Entry 5IWW (X-ray diffraction, 2.65 A resolution); this record covers chains A and D of the 4 polymer chains in the assembly.

== Chain A ==
Name: Multiple organellar RNA editing factor 9, chloroplastic
Source organism: Arabidopsis thaliana
UniProt: Q9LPZ1 (MORF9_ARATH); residues 75-196 here = UniProt positions 75-196
Sequence (133 residues; row label = number of the first residue in the row):
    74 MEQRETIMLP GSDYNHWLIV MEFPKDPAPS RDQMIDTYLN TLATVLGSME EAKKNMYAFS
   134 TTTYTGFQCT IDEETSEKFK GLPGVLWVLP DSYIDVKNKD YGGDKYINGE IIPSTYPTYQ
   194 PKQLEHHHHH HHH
Unresolved in the structure: 74-78, 189-206
Sequence notes: initiating methionine (74); engineered mutation Ser-85 (Cys in Q9LPZ1), Ser-187 (Cys in Q9LPZ1); expression tag (197-206)

== Chain D ==
Name: PLS9-ppr
Sequence (347 residues; each row starts with the number of its first residue):
     1 HMELFAELRR QGVAPTVVTY NTLIDGLCKA GKLDEALKLF EEMVEKGIKP DEFTFSSVLK
    61 ACARLGALEL GKQIHGYVIK SGFEGNVVVY NALIDMYSKC GLLEEARKVF DEMPEKDVVT
   121 YNTLIDGLCK AGKLDEALKL FEEMVEKGIK PDEFTFSSVL KACARLGALE LGKQIHGYVI
   181 KSGFESNVVV YNALIDMYSK CGLLEEARKV FDEMPEKDVV TYNTLIDGLC KAGKLDEALK
   241 LFEEMVEKGI KPDEFTFSSV LKACARLGAL ELGKQIHGYV IKSGFESNVV VYNALIDMYS
   301 KCGLLEEARK VFDEMPEKDE LTYRRVVESY CRAKRFELEH HHHHHHH
Unresolved in the structure: 1-14, 315-347

== Chain A / chain D interface ==
Pairs across the interface - 44 pairs, chain A then chain D:
  Ile-80(A) / Leu-138(D)
  Ile-80(A) / Glu-142(D)
  Ile-80(A) / Leu-171(D)  hydrophobic
  Met-81(A) / Glu-142(D)
  Met-81(A) / Gln-174(D)
  Leu-82(A) / Phe-141(D)  hydrophobic
  Leu-82(A) / Leu-171(D)  hydrophobic
  Leu-82(A) / Gln-174(D)  hydrogen bond (backbone-side chain)
  Leu-82(A) / Ile-175(D)
  Pro-83(A) / Val-145(D)
  Pro-83(A) / Glu-146(D)
  Ser-85(A) / Gln-174(D)
  Tyr-87(A) / Glu-170(D)  hydrogen bond
  Tyr-87(A) / Gln-174(D)  hydrogen bond
  Leu-91(A) / Gly-177(D)
  Val-93(A) / Ile-180(D)  hydrophobic
  Thr-136(A) / Lys-181(D)
  Thr-136(A) / Gly-183(D)
  Thr-136(A) / Glu-185(D)
  Tyr-137(A) / Ile-180(D)  hydrophobic
  Tyr-137(A) / Lys-181(D)
  Gln-141(A) / Lys-181(D)
  Leu-159(A) / Lys-209(D)
  Leu-159(A) / Glu-213(D)
  Trp-160(A) / His-176(D)
  Trp-160(A) / Glu-206(D)
  Trp-160(A) / Lys-209(D)
  Trp-160(A) / Val-210(D)  hydrophobic
  Trp-160(A) / Glu-213(D)  hydrogen bond
  Val-161(A) / Lys-173(D)
  Leu-162(A) / Lys-173(D)
  Leu-162(A) / His-176(D)
  Leu-162(A) / Gly-177(D)
  Leu-162(A) / Ile-180(D)  hydrophobic
  Leu-162(A) / Tyr-198(D)
  Asp-164(A) / Lys-181(D)  salt bridge
  Ser-165(A) / Tyr-178(D)
  Ser-165(A) / Lys-181(D)  hydrogen bond (backbone-side chain)
  Tyr-166(A) / Tyr-178(D)
  Ile-167(A) / Lys-150(D)  hydrogen bond (backbone-side chain)
  Ile-167(A) / Lys-181(D)
  Val-169(A) / Val-145(D)
  Val-169(A) / Glu-146(D)
  Tyr-174(A) / Lys-181(D)  hydrogen bond (backbone-side chain)
Also at the interface, not in a pair above, chain A (22 interface residues in all): Pro-163
Also at the interface, not in a pair above, chain D (26 interface residues in all): Lys-139, Gly-148, Ser-182
The authors on this interface:
  - interface residues, chain A: Ile-80(A), Leu-82(A), Trp-160(A), Leu-162(A), Asp-164(A)

== Overview ==
Chain A and chain D form an interface of 22 and 26 residues respectively, with 7 hydrogen bonds and 1 salt
bridge. Polar pairs include Asp-164(A)/Lys-181(D), Leu-82(A)/Gln-174(D) and Tyr-87(A)/Glu-170(D). From the
paper: interface residues Ile-80(A), Leu-82(A) and Trp-160(A) among others.
Here chain A is Multiple organellar RNA editing factor 9, chloroplastic (Arabidopsis thaliana) and chain D is
PLS9-ppr. Entry 5IWW (Crystal structure of RNA editing factor of designer PLS-type PPR/9R protein in complex
with MORF9/RIP9) was determined by X-ray diffraction, deposited together with 5GI0 and 5IZW.
